Entry 4V30 (X-ray diffraction, 1.85 A resolution); this record covers chain A.

== Chain A ==
Protein: Cereblon isoform 4
Organism: Magnetospirillum gryphiswaldense
UniProt: A4TVL0 (A4TVL0_9PROT); residues 1-124 here = UniProt positions 1-124
Amino-acid sequence (125 residues; each row starts with the number of its first residue; numbering starts at 0):
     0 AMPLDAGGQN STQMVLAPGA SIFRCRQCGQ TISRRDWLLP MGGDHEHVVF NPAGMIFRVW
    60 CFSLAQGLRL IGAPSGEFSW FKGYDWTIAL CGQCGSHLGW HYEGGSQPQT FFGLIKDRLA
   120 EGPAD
Disordered / not traced: 0-18, 124
Differences from the reference sequence: expression tag (0)
Ion coordination: Zn2+: C24, C27, C90, C93
Small-molecule neighbours: S-Lenalidomide (LVY): F49, N50, P51, F56, F77, S78, W79, W85, W99, Y101
What the authors report for this chain:
  - binding site for S-Lenalidomide: Y101
  - specificity-determining residues: W99 (proposed by the authors, not directly observed)

== Overview ==
Ligands of chain A: S-Lenalidomide. C24, C27, C90 and C93 coordinate Zn2+. The paper reports a binding site
for S-Lenalidomide at Y101; the specificity determinant W99.
Chain A is Cereblon isoform 4 (Magnetospirillum gryphiswaldense); the structure, Cereblon isoform 4 from
Magnetospirillum gryphiswaldense in complex with Lenalidomide, was determined by X-ray diffraction (same
publication as 4V2Y, 4V2Z, 4V31 and 4V32).
